Entry 6HTD (X-ray diffraction, 3.00 A resolution); this record covers chains H and I of the 28 polymer chains in the assembly.

[Chain H]
Molecule: Proteasome subunit beta type-7
From: Homo sapiens
Notes: EC 3.4.25.1
UniProt: Q99436 (PSB7_HUMAN); residues 1-234 here correspond to UniProt positions 44-277 (UniProt number = residue number + 43)
Amino-acid sequence (234 residues; each row starts with the number of its first residue):
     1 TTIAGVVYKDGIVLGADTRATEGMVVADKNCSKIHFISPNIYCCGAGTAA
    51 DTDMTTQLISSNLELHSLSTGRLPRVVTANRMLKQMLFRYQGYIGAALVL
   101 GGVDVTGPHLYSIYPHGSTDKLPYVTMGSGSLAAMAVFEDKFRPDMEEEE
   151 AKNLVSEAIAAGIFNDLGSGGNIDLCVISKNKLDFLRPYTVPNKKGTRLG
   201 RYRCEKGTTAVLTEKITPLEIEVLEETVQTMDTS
Unresolved in the structure: 220-234
Differences from the reference sequence: engineered mutation G171 (Ser214 in Q99436)
Swiss-Prot annotation at these positions:
  - active site: T1 (Nucleophile)
Covalently attached groups: compound GQH linked to T1
Residues lining bound ligands: GQH ((2S)-N-[(2S)-1-[[(2S)-1-[4-(aminomethyl)phenyl]-4-methylsulfonyl-butan-2-yl]amino]-1-oxidanylidene-propan-2-yl]-2-[[(2S)-2-azido-3-phenyl-propanoyl]amino]-4-methyl-pentanamide): R19, A20, T21, E22, A27, C31, S32, K33, H35, G45, A46, G47, T48, A49, T52, D53, G128, S129
From the paper describing this entry:
  - binding site for GQH: D53
  - specificity-determining residues: D53
  - mutagenesis - S171G: increased growth
  - mutagenesis - G45A: unchanged growth

[Chain I]
Molecule: Proteasome subunit beta type-3
From: Saccharomyces cerevisiae (strain ATCC 204508 / S288c)
Notes: EC 3.4.25.1
UniProt: P25451 (PSB3_YEAST); residues 0-204 here correspond to UniProt positions 1-205 (UniProt number = residue number + 1)
Amino-acid sequence (205 residues; numbered 0 to 204; the number before each row is that of its first residue; numbering starts at 0):
     0 MSDPSSINGGIVVAMTGKDCVAIACDLRLGSQSLGVSNKFEKIFHYGHVF
    50 LGITGLATDVTTLNEMFRYKTNLYKLKEERAIEPETFTQLVSSSLYERRF
   100 GPYFVGPVVAGINSKSGKPFIAGFDLIGCIDEAKDFIVSGTASDQLFGMC
   150 ESLYEPNLEPEDLFETISQALLNAADRDALSGWGAVVYIIKKDEVVKRYL
   200 KMRQD
Unresolved in the structure: 0
Swiss-Prot annotation at these positions:
  - modified residue: S30 (Phosphoserine)
  - cross-link: K69 (Glycyl lysine isopeptide (Lys-Gly) (interchain with G-Cter in ubiquitin))
Bound ions: Mg2+: D204 (shared with 2 residues of chain Y)
Residues lining bound ligands: GQH ((2S)-N-[(2S)-1-[[(2S)-1-[4-(aminomethyl)phenyl]-4-methylsulfonyl-butan-2-yl]amino]-1-oxidanylidene-propan-2-yl]-2-[[(2S)-2-azido-3-phenyl-propanoyl]amino]-4-methyl-pentanamide): R98, D124, L125, I126, C128, I129, D130

[Interface between chain H and chain I]
Residue-residue contacts (68; chain H residue first):
  V25(H) - D143(I)
  V25(H) - F146(I)  hydrophobic
  V26(H) - F146(I)
  A27(H) - D130(I)
  A27(H) - F146(I)  hydrophobic
  D28(H) - D130(I)
  D28(H) - E131(I)
  K29(H) - E150(I)  salt bridge
  A49(H) - C128(I)  hydrophobic
  A50(H) - Y95(I)
  A50(H) - I126(I)  hydrophobic
  A50(H) - C128(I)
  D51(H) - Y95(I)  hydrogen bond
  D51(H) - R98(I)  salt bridge
  D53(H) - C128(I)
  M54(H) - S91(I)
  M54(H) - Y95(I)  hydrophobic
  Y90(H) - F99(I)  hydrophobic
  Y93(H) - R98(I)  hydrogen bond (backbone-side chain)
  Y93(H) - F99(I)
  I94(H) - F99(I)  hydrophobic
  R198(H) - E150(I)  hydrogen bond (side chain-backbone)
  R198(H) - S151(I)  hydrogen bond (side chain-backbone)
  R198(H) - Y153(I)  hydrogen bond (side chain-backbone)
  R201(H) - E154(I)  salt bridge
  Y202(H) - S151(I)
  Y202(H) - L152(I)
  R203(H) - E154(I)  salt bridge
  R203(H) - L157(I)
  R203(H) - D161(I)  salt bridge
  R203(H) - T165(I)
  C204(H) - E164(I)
  C204(H) - Q168(I)
  E205(H) - E164(I)
  K206(H) - E160(I)
  K206(H) - D161(I)  salt bridge
  K206(H) - E164(I)
  G207(H) - E164(I)  hydrogen bond (backbone-side chain)
  T208(H) - E164(I)
  T209(H) - F163(I)
  T209(H) - E164(I)  hydrogen bond
  T209(H) - S167(I)
  T209(H) - Q168(I)  hydrogen bond
  T209(H) - L199(I)
  A210(H) - L199(I)
  A210(H) - K200(I)  hydrogen bond (backbone-backbone)
  V211(H) - F163(I)  hydrophobic
  V211(H) - R197(I)
  V211(H) - Y198(I)
  L212(H) - Y198(I)  hydrogen bond (backbone-backbone)
  L212(H) - L199(I)
  L212(H) - K200(I)
  T213(H) - R197(I)
  T213(H) - Y198(I)  hydrogen bond (backbone-backbone)
  E214(H) - V195(I)
  E214(H) - K196(I)
  E214(H) - R197(I)  salt bridge
  K215(H) - V194(I)
  K215(H) - V195(I)
  K215(H) - K196(I)  hydrogen bond (backbone-backbone)
  I216(H) - E193(I)
  I216(H) - V194(I)
  T217(H) - E193(I)
  T217(H) - V194(I)  hydrogen bond (backbone-backbone)
  P218(H) - D192(I)
  L219(H) - D192(I)
  L219(H) - E193(I)
  L219(H) - V194(I)  hydrophobic
Also at the interface, not in a pair above, chain H (35 interface residues in all): T48, K195
Also at the interface, not in a pair above, chain I (37 interface residues in all): H47, D124, A132, L171, K190

[Summary]
The interface between chain H and chain I involves 35 residues on one side and 37 on the other, with 13
hydrogen bonds and 7 salt bridges. Among the polar pairs are K29(H)-E150(I), D51(H)-R98(I) and
R201(H)-E154(I). The paper reports a binding site for GQH at D53(H); S171G of chain H increases growth.
Chain H is Proteasome subunit beta type-7 (Homo sapiens) and chain I is Proteasome subunit beta type-3
(Saccharomyces cerevisiae (strain ATCC 204508 / S288c)); the structure, Yeast 20S proteasome with human beta2c
(S171G) in complex with 4, was determined by X-ray diffraction, deposited together with 6HTB, 6HTC, 6HTP,
6HTR, 6HUB, 6HUC and 30 further entries.
